PDB entry 6E06 | X-ray diffraction, 2.50 A resolution | chains A and B

== Chain A (and B) ==
Protein: ATP-dependent dethiobiotin synthetase BioD
Source organism: Mycobacterium tuberculosis (strain ATCC 25618 / H37Rv)
Notes: EC 6.3.3.3; chain B of this document is another copy of the same molecule, construct and numbering; everything in this record applies to it too
Reference sequence: P9WPQ5 (BIOD_MYCTU); residue numbers follow UniProt; this construct covers 2-226
Amino-acid sequence (235 residues; each row starts with the number of its first residue; numbers below 1 keep their minus sign (Met-8 is residue -8)):
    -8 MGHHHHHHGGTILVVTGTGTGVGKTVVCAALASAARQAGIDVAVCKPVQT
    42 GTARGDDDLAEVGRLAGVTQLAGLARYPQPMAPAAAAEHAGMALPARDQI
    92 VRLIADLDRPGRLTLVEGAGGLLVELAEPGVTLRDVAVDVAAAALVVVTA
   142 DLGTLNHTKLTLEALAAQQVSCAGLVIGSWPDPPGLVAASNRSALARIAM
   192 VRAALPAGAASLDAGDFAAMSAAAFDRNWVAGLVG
Unresolved in the structure: -8 to -1 (chain B: -8 to -1, 226)
Differences from the reference sequence: initiating methionine (-8); expression tag (-7 to 1)
Bound ions: Mg2+: Thr16, Asp49, Glu108 (together with CTP)
Ligand contacts: CTP (cytidine-5'-triphosphate): Thr11, Gly12, Val13, Gly14, Lys15, Thr16, Val17, Lys37, Asp49, Glu108, Gly111, Gly169, Ser170, Leu196, Pro197, Ala198, Gly199, Ala200, Ala201

== How chain A and chain B interact ==
Residue-residue contacts (34; chain A residue first):
  Thr9(A) - Asn147(B)
  Thr9(A) - His148(B)  hydrogen bond (backbone-side chain)
  Thr11(A) - Leu143(B)
  Met72(A) - Leu143(B)  hydrophobic
  Met72(A) - Leu177(B)  hydrophobic
  Met72(A) - Ser181(B)
  Ala73(A) - Leu143(B)
  Ala76(A) - Ser181(B)
  Gly112(A) - Asn147(B)
  Leu113(A) - Asn147(B)  hydrogen bond (backbone-side chain)
  Leu114(A) - Asn147(B)  hydrogen bond (backbone-side chain)
  Leu114(A) - Lys150(B)  hydrogen bond (backbone-side chain)
  Leu114(A) - Leu151(B)  hydrophobic
  Leu114(A) - Glu154(B)
  Arg125(A) - Glu154(B)  salt bridge
  Leu143(A) - Ala73(B)
  Asn147(A) - Thr9(B)
  Asn147(A) - Gly112(B)
  Asn147(A) - Leu113(B)  hydrogen bond (side chain-backbone)
  Asn147(A) - Leu114(B)  hydrogen bond (side chain-backbone)
  Asn147(A) - Val115(B)
  His148(A) - Thr9(B)  hydrogen bond (side chain-backbone)
  His148(A) - His148(B)
  Lys150(A) - Leu114(B)
  Leu151(A) - Leu114(B)  hydrophobic
  Leu151(A) - Leu151(B)
  Leu151(A) - Ala155(B)  hydrophobic
  Thr152(A) - Leu151(B)
  Glu154(A) - Leu114(B)
  Glu154(A) - Arg125(B)  salt bridge
  Glu154(A) - Ala155(B)
  Glu154(A) - Ala158(B)
  Ala155(A) - Leu151(B)  hydrophobic
  Ser181(A) - Ala76(B)
Other interface residues (no listed pair), chain A (28 interface residues in all): Gly10, Gln70, Pro71, His80, Val115, Glu116, Gly144, Ala158, Leu177, Val178
Other interface residues (no listed pair), chain B (27 interface residues in all): Gly10, Thr11, Gln70, Pro71, Met72, His80, Leu146, Thr152, Val178

== Summary ==
28 residues of chain A face 27 of chain B across their interface; the contacts include 7 hydrogen bonds and 2
salt bridges. Polar pairs include Arg125(A)-Glu154(B), Thr9(A)-His148(B) and Leu113(A)-Asn147(B). Ligands of
chain A: CTP. Thr16(A), Asp49(A) and Glu108(A) coordinate Mg2+.
Both chains are ATP-dependent dethiobiotin synthetase BioD (Mycobacterium tuberculosis (strain ATCC 25618 /
H37Rv)). Entry 6E06 (Crystal structure of Mycobacterium tuberculosis dethiobiotin synthetase in complex with
cytidine triphosphate solved by precipitant-ligand exchange ...) was determined by X-ray diffraction (same
publication as 6CZD and 6E05).
